Entry 7ZIM (X-ray diffraction, 1.55 A resolution); this record covers chains CCC and DDD of the 5 polymer chains in the assembly.

[Chain CCC (and DDD)]
Protein: Major capsid protein VP1
From: JC polyomavirus
Notes: chain DDD of this document is another copy of the same molecule, construct and numbering; everything in this record applies to it too
UniProtKB: P03089 (VP1_POVJC); residues 22-289 here correspond to UniProt positions 23-290 (UniProt number = residue number + 1)
Amino-acid sequence (272 residues; numbered 18 to 289; the number before each row is that of its first residue):
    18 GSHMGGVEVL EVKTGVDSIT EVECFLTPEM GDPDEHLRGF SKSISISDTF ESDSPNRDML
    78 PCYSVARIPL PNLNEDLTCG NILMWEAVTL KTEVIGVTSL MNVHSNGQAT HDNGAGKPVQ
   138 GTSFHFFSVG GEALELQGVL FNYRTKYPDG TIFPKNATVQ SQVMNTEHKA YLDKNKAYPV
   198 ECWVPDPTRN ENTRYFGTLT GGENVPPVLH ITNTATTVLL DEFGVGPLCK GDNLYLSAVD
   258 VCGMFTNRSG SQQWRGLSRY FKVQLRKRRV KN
Unresolved in the structure: 18-23, 33
Construct notes: expression tag (18-21)

[How chain CCC and chain DDD interact]
Contacting residue pairs (125):
  Glu40(CCC) with Pro204(DDD); Thr205(DDD)
  Phe42(CCC) with Met181(DDD), hydrophobic; Thr183(DDD)
  Thr44(CCC) with Val180(DDD)
  Pro45(CCC) with Val180(DDD), hydrophobic
  Glu52(CCC) with Val176(DDD)
  His53(CCC) with Tyr160(DDD), hydrogen bond; Arg161(DDD); Val176(DDD); Gln179(DDD), hydrogen bond (backbone-side chain)
  Leu54(CCC) with Val176(DDD); Gln179(DDD)
  Arg55(CCC) with Val176(DDD); Gln177(DDD), hydrogen bond; Gln179(DDD), hydrogen bond (backbone-side chain); Val180(DDD)
  Gly56(CCC) with Val180(DDD)
  Phe57(CCC) with Phe158(DDD); Gln179(DDD)
  Glu110(CCC) with Pro204(DDD); Tyr212(DDD), hydrogen bond
  Ile112(CCC) with Val156(DDD), hydrophobic
  Gly113(CCC) with Val156(DDD); Val201(DDD)
  Val114(CCC) with Val201(DDD); Leu216(DDD)
  Thr115(CCC) with Phe141(DDD); Val197(DDD), hydrogen bond (side chain-backbone); Glu198(DDD); Trp200(DDD), hydrogen bond (side chain-backbone); Val201(DDD); Leu216(DDD)
  Ser116(CCC) with Val156(DDD); Phe158(DDD); Glu198(DDD)
  Leu117(CCC) with Leu216(DDD), hydrophobic
  Met118(CCC) with Phe141(DDD), hydrophobic; Val197(DDD), hydrophobic; Glu198(DDD); Leu216(DDD), hydrophobic; Val258(DDD), hydrophobic; Trp271(DDD)
  Asn119(CCC) with Asp70(DDD), hydrogen bond; Phe158(DDD); Thr162(DDD); Glu198(DDD)
  Val120(CCC) with Ile61(DDD); Met261(DDD), hydrophobic; Trp271(DDD), hydrophobic
  His121(CCC) with Ser62(DDD); Ile63(DDD); Ser64(DDD), hydrogen bond (backbone-backbone); Asp70(DDD), salt bridge; Pro72(DDD); Met76(DDD); Glu198(DDD), salt bridge
  Ser122(CCC) with Ser64(DDD); Phe67(DDD); Asp70(DDD); Asn159(DDD), hydrogen bond
  Asn123(CCC) with Ile63(DDD); Ser64(DDD), hydrogen bond (backbone-side chain); Asp65(DDD); Thr66(DDD); Phe67(DDD)
  Gly124(CCC) with Ile63(DDD)
  Ala126(CCC) with Ile63(DDD), hydrophobic
  Thr127(CCC) with Glu220(DDD); Gln269(DDD)
  His128(CCC) with Lys134(DDD); Thr263(DDD); Gly267(DDD), hydrogen bond (side chain-backbone); Gln269(DDD)
  Asp129(CCC) with Ser266(DDD); Gly267(DDD)
  Asn130(CCC) with Ser266(DDD), hydrogen bond (side chain-backbone); Gly267(DDD); Ser268(DDD)
  Gly131(CCC) with Ile63(DDD); Gly267(DDD); Gln269(DDD)
  Ala132(CCC) with Ile61(DDD), hydrophobic; Ile63(DDD); Met261(DDD), hydrophobic; Gln269(DDD), hydrogen bond (backbone-side chain)
  Gly133(CCC) with Ile63(DDD)
  Lys134(CCC) with Glu220(DDD)
  Pro135(CCC) with Thr139(DDD); Gly219(DDD); Glu220(DDD)
  Val136(CCC) with Phe158(DDD), hydrophobic
  Gln137(CCC) with Glu220(DDD)
  Pro223(CCC) with Gly218(DDD); Val222(DDD), hydrophobic
  Pro224(CCC) with Leu216(DDD); Thr217(DDD); Gly218(DDD), hydrogen bond (backbone-backbone)
  Val225(CCC) with Leu216(DDD)
  Leu226(CCC) with Thr215(DDD); Leu216(DDD), hydrogen bond (backbone-backbone)
  His227(CCC) with Gly214(DDD); Thr215(DDD), hydrogen bond
  Ile228(CCC) with Pro202(DDD); Phe213(DDD); Gly214(DDD), hydrogen bond (backbone-backbone)
  Thr229(CCC) with Tyr212(DDD), hydrogen bond (side chain-backbone); Phe213(DDD)
  Asn230(CCC) with Asn207(DDD), hydrogen bond (side chain-backbone); Thr210(DDD), hydrogen bond (side chain-backbone); Arg211(DDD); Tyr212(DDD), hydrogen bond (side chain-backbone)
  Thr231(CCC) with Phe213(DDD)
  Phe262(CCC) with Phe67(DDD), hydrophobic; Phe158(DDD), hydrophobic
  Arg265(CCC) with Ile63(DDD); Ser64(DDD), hydrogen bond (side chain-backbone); Asp65(DDD)
  Arg272(CCC) with Leu157(DDD), hydrogen bond (side chain-backbone); Phe158(DDD), hydrogen bond (side chain-backbone); Gln179(DDD), hydrogen bond (side chain-backbone)
  Ser275(CCC) with Val180(DDD), hydrogen bond (side chain-backbone); Met181(DDD)
  Tyr277(CCC) with Pro204(DDD), hydrogen bond (side chain-backbone); Thr205(DDD)
Other interface residues (no listed pair), chain CCC (51 interface residues in all): Leu274
Other interface residues (no listed pair), chain DDD (58 interface residues in all): Leu77, Tyr80, Phe143, Gln154

[In short]
51 residues of chain CCC face 58 of chain DDD across their interface, with 28 hydrogen bonds and 2 salt
bridges. Among the polar pairs are His121(CCC)-Asp70(DDD), His121(CCC)-Glu198(DDD) and His53(CCC)-Tyr160(DDD).
Both chains are Major capsid protein VP1 (JC polyomavirus). Entry 7ZIM (JC Polyomavirus VP1 in complex with
3'-Sialyllactose glycomacromolecules (aromatic linker)) was determined by X-ray diffraction, deposited
together with 7ZIL, 7ZIN, 7ZIO, 7ZIP and 7ZIQ.
